Entry 1OKZ (X-ray diffraction, 2.51 A resolution); this record covers chain A.

# Chain A
Protein: 3-phosphoinositide dependent protein kinase 1
Organism: Homo sapiens
Notes: EC 2.7.1.37; fragment: kinase domain, residues 51-360
UniProt: O15530 (PDPK_HUMAN); residue numbers follow UniProt; this construct covers 51-360
Amino-acid sequence (310 residues; each row starts with the number of its first residue):
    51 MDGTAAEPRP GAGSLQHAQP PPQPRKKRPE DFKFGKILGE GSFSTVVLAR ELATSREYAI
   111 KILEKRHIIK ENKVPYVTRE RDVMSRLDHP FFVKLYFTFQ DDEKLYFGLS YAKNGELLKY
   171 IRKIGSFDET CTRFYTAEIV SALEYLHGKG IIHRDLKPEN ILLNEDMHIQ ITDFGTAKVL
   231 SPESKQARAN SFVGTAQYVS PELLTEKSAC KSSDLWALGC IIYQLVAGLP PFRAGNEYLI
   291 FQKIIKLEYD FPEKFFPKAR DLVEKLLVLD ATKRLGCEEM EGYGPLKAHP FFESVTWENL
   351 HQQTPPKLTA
Not modelled in the structure: 51-72, 231-239, 360
Modified / non-standard residues: Ser-241 (phosphoserine; SEP)
Small-molecule neighbours: 7-hydroxystaurosporine (UCN): Leu-88, Gly-89, Glu-90, Val-96, Ala-109, Lys-111, Val-143, Leu-159, Ser-160, Tyr-161, Ala-162, Lys-163, Gly-165, Glu-166, Glu-209, Asn-210, Leu-212, Gln-220, Thr-222, Asp-223

# Overview
Bound to chain A: 7-hydroxystaurosporine.
Chain A is 3-phosphoinositide dependent protein kinase 1 (Homo sapiens); the structure, Structure of human
PDK1 kinase domain in complex with UCN-01, was determined by X-ray diffraction, deposited together with 1OKY.
